9C2D - chains C and P of the 19 polymer chains in the assembly; structure by electron microscopy, 3.20 A resolution.

# Chain C
Protein: Major capsid protein
Source organism: Shigella phage Sf14
UniProtKB: A0A2K9VK95 (A0A2K9VK95_9CAUD); residue numbers follow UniProt; this construct covers 1-367
Sequence (367 residues; each row starts with the number of its first residue):
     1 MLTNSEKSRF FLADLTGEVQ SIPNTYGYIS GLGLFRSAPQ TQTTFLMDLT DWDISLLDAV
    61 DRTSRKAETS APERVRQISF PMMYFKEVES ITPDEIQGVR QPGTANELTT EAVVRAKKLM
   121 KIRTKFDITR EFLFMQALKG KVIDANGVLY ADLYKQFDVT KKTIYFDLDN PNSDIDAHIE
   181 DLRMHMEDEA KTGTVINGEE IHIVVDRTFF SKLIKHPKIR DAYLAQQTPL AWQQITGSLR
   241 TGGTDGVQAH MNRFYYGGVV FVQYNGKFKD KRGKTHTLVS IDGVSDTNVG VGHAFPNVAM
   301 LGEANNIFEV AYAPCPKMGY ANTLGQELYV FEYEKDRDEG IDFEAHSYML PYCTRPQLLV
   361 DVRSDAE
Disordered / not traced: 1

# Chain P
Protein: Structural protein
Source organism: Shigella phage Sf14
UniProtKB: A0A2K9VKC2 (A0A2K9VKC2_9CAUD); residue numbers follow UniProt; this construct covers 1-125
Sequence (125 residues; numbered 1 to 125; the number before each row is that of its first residue):
     1 MAYQGFTKLG EREPLNDIIL WEEITPTGHS RKEYAPVAST EYRVGEVLKA DGSKVAAGQE
    61 AQADSVCIVN FYADLQLSYH GQLKVVGIYR DAELKDLLKL ESGVDAAAVK SALKAKGIDF
   121 VPTGL
Disordered / not traced: 1-2

# How chain C and chain P interact
Contacting residue pairs (12):
  T43(C) - H80(P)  hydrogen bond (side chain-backbone)
  T43(C) - G81(P)
  T44(C) - G81(P)
  P81(C) - L77(P)  hydrophobic
  P81(C) - G81(P)
  K86(C) - P26(P)  hydrogen bond (side chain-backbone)
  V88(C) - P26(P)
  V148(C) - L83(P)  hydrophobic
  L149(C) - L83(P)
  Y150(C) - L83(P)
  Y348(C) - H80(P)
  Y348(C) - Q82(P)  hydrogen bond
Also at the interface, not in a pair above, chain C (11 interface residues in all): M82, E344
Also at the interface, not in a pair above, chain P (8 interface residues in all): T27, Y79

# In short
11 residues of chain C face 8 of chain P across their interface; the contacts include 3 hydrogen bonds. Polar
pairs include T43(C)-H80(P), K86(C)-P26(P) and Y348(C)-Q82(P).
Chain C is Major capsid protein and chain P is Structural protein, both from Shigella phage Sf14; the
structure, Bacteriophage Sf14 Capsid Icosahedral reconstruction, was determined by electron microscopy (same
publication as 9C39, 9C3A and 9C3B).
